Entry 5SB4 (X-ray diffraction, 2.50 A resolution); this record covers chains B and C of the 6 polymer chains in the assembly.

[Chain B]
Name: Tubulin beta-2B chain
Source organism: Bos taurus
UniProt: Q6B856 (TBB2B_BOVIN); the author numbering skips numbers that UniProt does not, so the offset changes along the chain: 1-42 = UniProt 1-42; 45-360 = UniProt 43-358; 369-455 = UniProt 359-445
Amino-acid sequence (445 residues; row label = number of the first residue in the row; note: 10 numbers in that range are skipped by the numbering (no residue carries them; nothing is unmodelled there)):
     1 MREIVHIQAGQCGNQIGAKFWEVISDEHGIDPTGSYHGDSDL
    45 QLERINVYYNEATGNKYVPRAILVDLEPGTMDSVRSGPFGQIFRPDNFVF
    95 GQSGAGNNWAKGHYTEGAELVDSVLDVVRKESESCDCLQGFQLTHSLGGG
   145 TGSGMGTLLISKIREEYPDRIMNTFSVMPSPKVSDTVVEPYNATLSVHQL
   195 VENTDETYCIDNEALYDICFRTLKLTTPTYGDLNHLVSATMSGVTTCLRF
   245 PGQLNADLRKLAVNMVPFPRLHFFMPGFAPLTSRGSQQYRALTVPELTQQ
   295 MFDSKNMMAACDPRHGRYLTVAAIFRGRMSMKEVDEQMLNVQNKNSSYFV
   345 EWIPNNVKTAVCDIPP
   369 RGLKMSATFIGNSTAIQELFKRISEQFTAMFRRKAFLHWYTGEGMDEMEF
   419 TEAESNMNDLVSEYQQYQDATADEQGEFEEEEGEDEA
Not modelled in the structure: 278-281, 438-455
Ion coordination: Mg2+: Q11 (together with GDP); Ca2+: E113 (shared with E284(C) of chain C)
Small-molecule neighbours:
  - 4B6 (N-{4-[2-(2-fluoroanilino)-1,3-thiazol-4-yl]phenyl}acetamide): G100, N101, N102, K105, V182, W407
  - GDP (guanosine-5'-diphosphate): G10, Q11, C12, Q15, I16, N101, S140, G142, G143, G144, T145, G146, S147, V171, P173, V177, D179, E183, N206, L209, Y224, L227, N228
UniProt features mapped onto this chain:
  - motif: M1 to I4 (MREI motif)
  - binding site (GTP): Q11, E71, S140, G144, T145, G146, N206, N228
  - binding site (Mg(2+)): E71
  - modified residue: S40 (Phosphoserine), T57 (Phosphothreonine), K60 (N6-acetyllysine), S174 (Phosphoserine), T287 (Phosphothreonine), T292 (Phosphothreonine), R320 (Omega-N-methylarginine), E448 (5-glutamyl polyglutamate)
  - cross-link (Glycyl lysine isopeptide (Lys-Gly)): K60 (interchain with G-Cter in ubiquitin), K326 (interchain with G-Cter in ubiquitin)

[Chain C]
Name: Tubulin alpha-1B chain
Source organism: Bos taurus
UniProt: P81947 (TBA1B_BOVIN); residues 1-451 here = UniProt positions 1-451
Amino-acid sequence (451 residues; numbered 1 to 451; the number before each row is that of its first residue):
     1 MRECISIHVGQAGVQIGNACWELYCLEHGIQPDGQMPSDKTIGGGDDSFN
    51 TFFSETGAGKHVPRAVFVDLEPTVIDEVRTGTYRQLFHPEQLITGKEDAA
   101 NNYARGHYTIGKEIIDLVLDRIRKLADQCTGLQGFLVFHSFGGGTGSGFT
   151 SLLMERLSVDYGKKSKLEFSIYPAPQVSTAVVEPYNSILTTHTTLEHSDC
   201 AFMVDNEAIYDICRRNLDIERPTYTNLNRLISQIVSSITASLRFDGALNV
   251 DLTEFQTNLVPYPRIHFPLATYAPVISAEKAYHEQLSVAEITNACFEPAN
   301 QMVKCDPRHGKYMACCLLYRGDVVPKDVNAAIATIKTKRSIQFVDWCPTG
   351 FKVGINYQPPTVVPGGDLAKVQRAVCMLSNTTAIAEAWARLDHKFDLMYA
   401 KRAFVHWYVGEGMEEGEFSEAREDMAALEKDYEEVGVDSVEGEGEEEGEE
   451 Y
Not modelled in the structure: 441-451
Ion coordination: Ca2+ site 1: D39, T41, G44, E55; Ca2+ site 2: E284 (shared with E113(B) of chain B)
Small-molecule neighbours:
  - 4B6 (N-{4-[2-(2-fluoroanilino)-1,3-thiazol-4-yl]phenyl}acetamide): C4, Q133, G134, F135, L136, S165, K166, L167, L242, T253, Q256, T257
  - GTP (guanosine-5'-triphosphate): G10, Q11, A12, Q15, I16, D69, D98, A99, A100, N101, S140, G142, G143, G144, T145, G146, I171, P173, V177, S178, T179, E183, N206, Y224, L227, N228, I231
Reported in the primary citation:
  - conformationally variable residues (side-chain flip): L167
  - binding site for 4B6: L167

[How chain B and chain C interact]
Residue-residue contacts (39):
  Q96(B) - M1(C)
  N101(B) - E254(C)  hydrogen bond
  D179(B) - K352(C)  hydrogen bond (backbone-side chain)
  T180(B) - E254(C)
  T180(B) - N258(C)
  V181(B) - N258(C)  hydrogen bond (backbone-side chain)
  V181(B) - P348(C)  hydrophobic
  V182(B) - T257(C)
  T221(B) - P325(C)
  T221(B) - K326(C)
  T221(B) - N329(C)
  A397(B) - W346(C)
  M398(B) - W346(C)
  R400(B) - D345(C)  salt bridge
  R400(B) - S439(C)  hydrogen bond
  R401(B) - Y262(C)  hydrogen bond (backbone-side chain)
  R401(B) - D345(C)  salt bridge
  R401(B) - W346(C)
  R401(B) - E434(C)  hydrogen bond (side chain-backbone)
  R401(B) - V435(C)
  R401(B) - V437(C)  hydrogen bond (side chain-backbone)
  R401(B) - D438(C)
  R401(B) - S439(C)  hydrogen bond
  K402(B) - Y262(C)
  A403(B) - P261(C)
  A403(B) - Y262(C)
  A403(B) - W346(C)  hydrophobic
  F404(B) - T257(C)
  F404(B) - N258(C)
  F404(B) - V260(C)
  F404(B) - P261(C)  hydrogen bond (backbone-backbone)
  F404(B) - W346(C)  hydrophobic
  H406(B) - V260(C)  hydrogen bond (side chain-backbone)
  H406(B) - P261(C)
  H406(B) - Y262(C)
  H406(B) - P263(C)
  W407(B) - Q256(C)
  W407(B) - T257(C)  hydrogen bond (side chain-backbone)
  W407(B) - V260(C)
Also at the interface, not in a pair above, chain B (19 interface residues in all): S97, G100, L405
Also at the interface, not in a pair above, chain C (23 interface residues in all): R2, M313

[In short]
19 residues of chain B and 23 residues of chain C are in contact; the contacts include 11 hydrogen bonds and 2
salt bridges. Polar pairs include R400(B)-D345(C), R401(B)-D345(C) and N101(B)-E254(C). Compound 4B6 is bound
between chain B and chain C. From the paper: a binding site for 4B6 at L167(C); conformational variability at
L167(C).
Chain B is Tubulin beta-2B chain and chain C is Tubulin alpha-1B chain, both from Bos taurus; the structure,
Tubulin-todalam-8-complex, was determined by X-ray diffraction (same publication as 5SB3, 5SB5, 5SB6, 5SB7 and
7Z7D).
